5DWJ - chains A and C of the 4 polymer chains in the assembly; structure by X-ray diffraction, 2.00 A resolution.

Chain A:
Molecule: Estrogen receptor
Source organism: Homo sapiens
Notes: fragment: ligand-binding domain
UniProt: P03372 (ESR1_HUMAN); numbering as in UniProt (aligned over 298-554)
Amino-acid sequence (257 residues; numbered 298 to 554; the number before each row is that of its first residue):
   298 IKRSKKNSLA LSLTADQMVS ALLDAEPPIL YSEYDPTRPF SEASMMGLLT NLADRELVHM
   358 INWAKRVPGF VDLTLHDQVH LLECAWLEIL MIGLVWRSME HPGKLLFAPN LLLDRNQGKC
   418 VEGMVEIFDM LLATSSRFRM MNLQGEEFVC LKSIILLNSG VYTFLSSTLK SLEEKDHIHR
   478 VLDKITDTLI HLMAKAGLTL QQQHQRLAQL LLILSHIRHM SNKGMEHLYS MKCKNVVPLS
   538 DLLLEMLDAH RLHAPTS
Unresolved in the structure: 298-304, 334-336, 462-471, 549-554
Construct notes: engineered mutation Ser537 (Tyr in P03372)
Residues lining bound ligands: 5J2 (4-[(E)-[(4-fluorophenyl)imino](4-hydroxyphenyl)methyl]benzene-1,3-diol): Met343, Leu346, Thr347, Leu349, Ala350, Glu353, Leu384, Leu387, Met388, Leu391, Arg394, Phe404, Met421, Ile424, Gly521, His524, Leu525, Met528, Leu540

Chain C:
Molecule: Nuclear receptor coactivator 2
Notes: fragment: Nuclear receptor-interacting peptide
UniProt: Q15596 (NCOA2_HUMAN); residue numbers follow UniProt; this construct covers 686-699
Amino-acid sequence (14 residues; row label = number of the first residue in the row):
   686 KHKILHRLLQ DSSS
Unresolved in the structure: 686, 697-699

Interface between chain A and chain C:
Contacting residue pairs (22; chain A residue first):
  Ile358(A) - Leu690(C)  hydrophobic
  Ile358(A) - Leu693(C)  hydrophobic
  Ile358(A) - Leu694(C)  hydrophobic
  Lys362(A) - Leu693(C)
  Lys362(A) - Leu694(C)
  Lys362(A) - Asp696(C)
  Leu372(A) - His691(C)
  Leu372(A) - Gln695(C)
  Gln375(A) - Leu694(C)
  Val376(A) - Lys688(C)
  Val376(A) - Leu690(C)
  Val376(A) - His691(C)
  Val376(A) - Leu694(C)  hydrophobic
  Leu379(A) - Leu694(C)  hydrophobic
  Glu380(A) - Lys688(C)  salt bridge
  Glu380(A) - Leu690(C)
  Asp538(A) - Ile689(C)
  Leu539(A) - Ile689(C)
  Leu539(A) - Leu693(C)  hydrophobic
  Glu542(A) - Lys688(C)
  Glu542(A) - Ile689(C)  hydrogen bond (side chain-backbone)
  Met543(A) - Leu690(C)  hydrophobic
Also at the interface, not in a pair above, chain A (13 interface residues in all): Phe367, His373
Also at the interface, not in a pair above, chain C (9 interface residues in all): His687

In short:
13 residues of chain A face 9 of chain C across their interface; the contacts include 1 hydrogen bond and 1
salt bridge. Among the polar pairs are Glu380(A)-Lys688(C) and Glu542(A)-Ile689(C). Chain A binds compound
5J2.
Chain A is Estrogen receptor (Homo sapiens) and chain C is Nuclear receptor coactivator 2; the structure,
Crystal Structure of the ER-alpha Ligand-binding Domain in Complex with a Resorcinyl 4-Fluoro-substituted
Diaryl-imine analog 4-[(E)-[(4-fluorophenyl)imino](4-hydroxyphenyl)methyl]benzene-1,3-diol, was determined by
X-ray diffraction together with 4ZN7, 4ZNH, 4ZNS, 4ZNT, 4ZNU, 4ZNV and 50 further entries from the same study.
